7Z2P - chains A and B of the 6 polymer chains in the assembly; structure by X-ray diffraction, 2.00 A resolution.

== Chain A ==
Name: Tubulin alpha-1B chain
Source organism: Bos taurus
Reference sequence: P81947 (TBA1B_BOVIN); numbering as in UniProt (aligned over 1-451)
Chain sequence (451 residues; row label = number of the first residue in the row):
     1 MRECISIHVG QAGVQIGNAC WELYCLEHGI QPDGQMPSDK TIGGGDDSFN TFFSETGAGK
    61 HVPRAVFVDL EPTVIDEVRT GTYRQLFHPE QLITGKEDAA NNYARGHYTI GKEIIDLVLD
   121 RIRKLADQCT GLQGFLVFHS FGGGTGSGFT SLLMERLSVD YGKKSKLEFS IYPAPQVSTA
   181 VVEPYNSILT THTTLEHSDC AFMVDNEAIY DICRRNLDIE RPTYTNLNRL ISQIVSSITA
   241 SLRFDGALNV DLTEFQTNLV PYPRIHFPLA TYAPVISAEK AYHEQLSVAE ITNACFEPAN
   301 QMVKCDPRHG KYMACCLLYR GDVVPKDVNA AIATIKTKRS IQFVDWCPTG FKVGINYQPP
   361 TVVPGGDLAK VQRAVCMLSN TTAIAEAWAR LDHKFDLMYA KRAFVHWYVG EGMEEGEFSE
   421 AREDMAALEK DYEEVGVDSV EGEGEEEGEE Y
Not modelled in the structure: 440-451
Ligand contacts: GTP (guanosine-5'-triphosphate): Gly10, Gln11, Ala12, Gln15, Ile16, Asp69, Asp98, Ala99, Ala100, Asn101, Ser140, Gly142, Gly143, Gly144, Thr145, Gly146, Ile171, Pro173, Val177, Ser178, Glu183, Asn206, Tyr224, Leu227, Asn228, Ile231

== Chain B ==
Name: Tubulin beta-2B chain
Source organism: Bos taurus
Reference sequence: Q6B856 (TBB2B_BOVIN); the author numbering skips numbers that UniProt does not, so the offset changes along the chain: 1-42 = UniProt 1-42; 45-360 = UniProt 43-358; 369-455 = UniProt 359-445
Chain sequence (445 residues; each row starts with the number of its first residue; note: 10 numbers in that range are skipped by the numbering (no residue carries them; nothing is unmodelled there)):
     1 MREIVHIQAG QCGNQIGAKF WEVISDEHGI DPTGSYHGDS DL
    45 QLERINVYYN EATGNKYVPR AILVDLEPGT MDSVRSGPFG QIFRPDNFVF GQSGAGNNWA
   105 KGHYTEGAEL VDSVLDVVRK ESESCDCLQG FQLTHSLGGG TGSGMGTLLI SKIREEYPDR
   165 IMNTFSVMPS PKVSDTVVEP YNATLSVHQL VENTDETYCI DNEALYDICF RTLKLTTPTY
   225 GDLNHLVSAT MSGVTTCLRF PGQLNADLRK LAVNMVPFPR LHFFMPGFAP LTSRGSQQYR
   285 ALTVPELTQQ MFDSKNMMAA CDPRHGRYLT VAAIFRGRMS MKEVDEQMLN VQNKNSSYFV
   345 EWIPNNVKTA VCDIPP
   369 RGLKMSATFI GNSTAIQELF KRISEQFTAM FRRKAFLHWY TGEGMDEMEF TEAESNMNDL
   429 VSEYQQYQDA TADEQGEFEE EEGEDEA
Not modelled in the structure: 277-281, 439-455
Metal / ion sites: Mg2+: Gln11 (together with GDP)
Ligand contacts:
  - GDP (guanosine-5'-diphosphate): Gly10, Gln11, Cys12, Gln15, Ile16, Asp69, Ala99, Asn101, Ser140, Gly142, Gly143, Gly144, Thr145, Gly146, Val171, Pro173, Val177, Asp179, Glu183, Asn206, Leu209, Tyr224, Leu227, Asn228
  - nocodazole (NW6): Tyr52, Gln136, Asn167, Phe169, Glu200, Tyr202, Val238, Thr239, Cys241, Leu242, Leu248, Leu252, Leu255, Met259, Ala316, Ala317, Ile318, Lys352, Thr353, Ala354, Ile378
Curated features (UniProtKB/Swiss-Prot):
  - motif: Met1 to Ile4 (MREI motif)
  - binding site (GTP): Gln11, Glu71, Ser140, Gly144, Thr145, Gly146, Asn206, Asn228
  - binding site (Mg(2+)): Glu71
  - modified residue: Ser40 (Phosphoserine), Thr57 (Phosphothreonine), Lys60 (N6-acetyllysine), Ser174 (Phosphoserine), Thr287 (Phosphothreonine), Thr292 (Phosphothreonine), Arg320 (Omega-N-methylarginine), Glu448 (5-glutamyl polyglutamate)
  - cross-link (Glycyl lysine isopeptide (Lys-Gly)): Lys60 (interchain with G-Cter in ubiquitin), Lys326 (interchain with G-Cter in ubiquitin)

== How chain A and chain B interact ==
Pairs across the interface - 58 pairs, chain A then chain B:
  Glu71(A) with Arg2(B), salt bridge; Asn249(B)
  Thr73(A) with Asn249(B), hydrogen bond
  Lys96(A) with Asp130(B), salt bridge; Cys131(B)
  Glu97(A) with Leu132(B); Arg164(B), salt bridge; Arg253(B), salt bridge
  Asp98(A) with Arg2(B), salt bridge; Asp251(B); Lys254(B), salt bridge
  Ala100(A) with Arg253(B); Lys254(B); Val257(B)
  Asn101(A) with Lys254(B); Asn258(B), hydrogen bond
  Arg105(A) with Arg253(B)
  Pro175(A) with Asn349(B); Lys352(B), hydrogen bond (backbone-side chain)
  Gln176(A) with Asp329(B)
  Ser178(A) with Lys352(B), hydrogen bond (backbone-side chain)
  Thr179(A) with Leu248(B); Lys352(B); Thr353(B)
  Ala180(A) with Asn258(B); Lys352(B)
  Val181(A) with Asn258(B), hydrogen bond (backbone-side chain); Ile347(B), hydrophobic; Pro348(B); Asn349(B)
  Val182(A) with Asn258(B)
  Glu220(A) with Lys326(B)
  Arg221(A) with Met325(B); Asp329(B), salt bridge
  Lys394(A) with Pro348(B); Asn349(B), hydrogen bond
  Leu397(A) with Glu345(B); Trp346(B)
  Met398(A) with Trp346(B), hydrogen bond (backbone-backbone); Ile347(B), hydrophobic; Pro348(B)
  Lys401(A) with Phe262(B); Trp346(B); Ala438(B)
  Arg402(A) with Phe262(B)
  Ala403(A) with Pro261(B); Phe262(B), hydrophobic
  Phe404(A) with Val257(B); Val260(B); Pro261(B), hydrogen bond (backbone-backbone); Ile347(B), hydrophobic
  His406(A) with Val260(B); Pro261(B), hydrogen bond (side chain-backbone); Phe262(B); Pro263(B)
  Trp407(A) with Ala256(B); Val257(B); Val260(B), hydrogen bond (side chain-backbone)
Other interface residues (no listed pair), chain A (27 interface residues in all): Tyr210
Other interface residues (no listed pair), chain B (32 interface residues in all): Asp199, Gln247, Thr314, Asn350

== In short ==
Chain A and chain B form an interface of 27 and 32 residues respectively; the contacts include 10 hydrogen
bonds and 7 salt bridges. Polar contacts include Glu71(A)-Arg2(B), Lys96(A)-Asp130(B) and Glu97(A)-Arg164(B).
Bound to chain A: GTP. Chain B binds GDP and nocodazole.
Here chain A is Tubulin alpha-1B chain and chain B is Tubulin beta-2B chain, both from Bos taurus. Entry 7Z2P
(Tubulin-nocodazole complex) was determined by X-ray diffraction together with 7Z2N from the same study.
